8VRL - chains O and A of the 32 polymer chains in the assembly; structure by electron microscopy, 3.33 A resolution.

== Chain O ==
Molecule: 50S ribosomal protein L17
Source organism: Mycolicibacterium smegmatis MC2 155
Reference sequence: A0QSL9 (RL17_MYCS2); residue numbers follow UniProt; this construct covers 1-199
Amino-acid sequence (199 residues; each row starts with the number of its first residue):
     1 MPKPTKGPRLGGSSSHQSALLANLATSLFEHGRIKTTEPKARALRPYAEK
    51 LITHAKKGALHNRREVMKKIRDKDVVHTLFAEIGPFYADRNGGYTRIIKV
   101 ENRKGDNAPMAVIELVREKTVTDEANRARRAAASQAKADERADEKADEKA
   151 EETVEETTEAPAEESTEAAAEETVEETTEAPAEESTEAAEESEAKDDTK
Disordered / not traced: 1, 120-199

== Chain A ==
Molecule: 23S ribosomal RNA
Source organism: Mycolicibacterium smegmatis MC2 155
Sequence (3120 nucleotides; numbered 1 to 3120; the number before each row is that of its first residue):
     1 UAAGUGUUUAAGGGCGCAUGGUGGAUGCCUUGGCACUGGGAGCCGAUGAA
    51 GGACGUAGGAGGCUGCGAUAAGCCUCGGGGAGCUGUCAACCGAGCGUUGA
   101 UCCGAGGAUGUCCGAAUGGGGAAACCCGGCACGAGUGAUGUCGUGUCACC
   151 AGGCGCUGAAUAUAUAGGCGUCUGGGGGGAACGCGGGGAAGUGAAACAUC
   201 UCAGUACCCGUAGGAAGAGAAAACAAAAUGUGAUUCCGUGAGUAGUGGCG
   251 AGCGAAAGCGGAGGAUGGCUAAACCGUAUGCAUGUGAUACCGGGUAGGGG
   301 UUGUGUGUGCGGGGUUGUGGGACCUAUCUUUCCGGCUCUACCUGGCUGGA
   351 GGGCAGUGAGAAAAUGUUGUGGUUAGCGGAAAUGGCUUGGGAUGGCCUGC
   401 CGUAGACGGUGAGAGCCCGGUACGUGAAAACCCGACGUCUGUCUUGAUGG
   451 UGUUCCCGAGUAGCAGCGGGCCCGUGGAAUCUGCUGUGAAUCUGCCGGGA
   501 CCACCCGGUAAGCCUGAAUACUUCCCAGUGACCGAUAGCGGAUUAGUACC
   551 GUGAGGGAAUGGUGAAAAGUACCCCGGGAGGGGAGUGAAAGAGUACCUGA
   601 AACCGUGCGCUUACAAUCCGUCAGAGCCCUCGACGUGUCGUGGGGUGAUG
   651 GCGUGCCUUUUGAAGAAUGAGCCUGCGAGUCAGGGACAUGUCGCGAGGUU
   701 AACCCGGGUGGGGUAGCCGCAGCGAAAGCGAGUCUGAAUAGGGCGUAUCC
   751 ACACAAGAGUGUGUGGUGUAGUGGUGUGUUCUGGACCCGAAGCGGAGUGA
   801 UCUACCCAUGGCCAGGGUGAAGCGCGGGUAAGACCGCGUGGAGGCCCGAA
   851 CCCACUUAGGUUGAAGACUGAGGGGAUGAGCUGUGGGUAGGGGUGAAAGG
   901 CCAAUCAAACUCCGUGAUAGCUGGUUCUCCCCGAAAUGCAUUUAGGUGCA
   951 GCGUCGCAUGUUUCUUGCCGGAGGUAGAGCUACUGGAUGGCCGAUGGGCC
  1001 CCACAGGGUUACUGACGUCAGCCAAACUCCGAAUGCCGGUAAGUCCAAGA
  1051 GUGCGGCAGUGAGACGGCGGGGGAUAAGCUCCGUGCGUCGAGAGGGAAAC
  1101 AGCCCAGAUCGCCGGCUAAGGCCCCUAAGCGUGUGCUAAGUGGAAAAGGA
  1151 UGUGCAGUCGCGAAGACAACCAGGAGGUUGGCUUAGAAGCAGCCACCCUU
  1201 GAAAGAGUGCGUAAUAGCUCACUGGUCAAGUGAUUGUGCGCCGAUAAUGU
  1251 AGCGGGGCUCAAGCACACCGCCGAAGCCGCGGCAGCCAACGUGUUGGCUG
  1301 GGUAGGGGAGCGUCCUGCAUCCGGUGAAGCCGCCGAGUGAUCGAGUGGUG
  1351 GAGGGUGUGGGAGUGAGAAUGCAGGCAUGAGUAGCGAUUAGGCAAGUGAG
  1401 AACCUUGCCCGCCGAAAGACCAAGGGUUCCUGGGCCAGGCCAGUCCGCCC
  1451 AGGGUGAGUCGGGACCUAAGGCGAGGCCGACAGGCGUAGUCGAUGGACAA
  1501 CGGGUUGAUAUUCCCGUACCCGUGUAUGUGCGUCCAUGAUGAAUCAGCGG
  1551 UACUAACCAUCCAAAACCACCGUGACCGCACCUUUCGGGGUGUGGCGUUG
  1601 GUGGGGCUGCAUGGGACCUUCGUUGGUAGUAGUCAAGCGAUGGGGUGACG
  1651 CAGGAAGGUAGCCGUACCGGUCAGUGGUAAUACCGGGGUAAGCCUGUAGG
  1701 GAGUCAGAUAGGUAAAUCCGUCUGGCAUAUAUCCUGAGAGGUGAUGCAUA
  1751 GCCGAGUGAGGCGAAUUCGGUGAUCCUAUGCUGCCGAGAAAAGCCUCUAG
  1801 CGAGGACAUACACGGCCCGUACCCCAAACCAACACAGGUGGUCAGGUAGA
  1851 GAAUACUAAGGCGUACGAGUGAACUAUGGUUAAGGAACUCGGCAAAAUGC
  1901 CCCCGUAACUUCGGGAGAAGGGGGACCCACAUGGCGUGUAAGCCUUUACG
  1951 GCCCAAGCGUGAGUGGGUGGCACAAACCAGUGAGAAGCGACUGUUUACUA
  2001 AAAACACAGGUCCGUGCGAAGUCGCAAGACGAUGUAUACGGACUGACGCC
  2051 UGCCCGGUGCUGGAAGGUUAAGAGGACCCGUUAACUCCCUUUGGGGGUGA
  2101 AGCGGAGAAUUUAAGCCCCAGUAAACGGCGGUGGUAACUAUAACCAUCCU
  2151 AAGGUAGCGAAAUUCCUUGUCGGGUAAGUUCCGACCUGCACGAAUGGCGU
  2201 AACGACUUCUCAACUGUCUCAACCAUAGACUCGGCGAAAUUGCACUACGA
  2251 GUAAAGAUGCUCGUUACGCGCGGCAGGACGAAAAGACCCCGGGACCUUCA
  2301 CUACAACUUGGUAUUGGUGCUCGAUACGGUUUGUGUAGGAUAGGUGGGAG
  2351 ACUGUGAAGCUCACACGCCAGUGUGGGUGGAGUCGUUGUUGAAAUACCAC
  2401 UCUGAUCGUAUUGGGCCUCUAACCUCGGACCGUAUAUCCGGUUCAGGGAC
  2451 AGUGCCUGGUGGGUAGUUUAACUGGGGCGGUUGCCUCCUAAAAUGUAACG
  2501 GAGGCGCCCAAAGGUUCCCUCAACCUGGACGGCAAUCAGGUGUUGAGUGU
  2551 AAGUGCACAAGGGAGCUUGACUGCGAGACGGACAUGUCGAGCAGGGACGA
  2601 AAGUCGGGACUAGUGAUCCGGCACCUCUGAGUGGAAGGGGUGUCGCUCAA
  2651 CGGAUAAAAGGUACCCCGGGGAUAACAGGCUGAUCUUCCCCAAGAGUCCA
  2701 UAUCGACGGGAUGGUUUGGCACCUCGAUGUCGGCUCGUCGCAUCCUGGGG
  2751 CUGGAGCAGGUCCCAAGGGUUGGGCUGUUCGCCCAUUAAAGCGGCACGCG
  2801 AGCUGGGUUUAGAACGUCGUGAGACAGUUCGGUCUCUAUCCGCCGCGCGC
  2851 GUCAGAAGCUUGAGGAAACCUGUCCCUAGUACGAGAGGACCGGGACGGAC
  2901 GAACCUCUGGUAUACCAGUUGUCCCACCAGGGGCACGGCUGGAUAGCCAC
  2951 GUUCGGACAGGAUAACCGCUGAAAGCAUCUAAGCGGGAAACCUCUUCCAA
  3001 GACCAGGCUUCUCACCCUCUAGGAGGGAUAAGGCCCCCCGCAGACCACGG
  3051 GAUUGAUAGACCAGACCUGGAAGCCUAGUAAUAGGUGCAGGGAACUGGCA
  3101 CUAACCGGCCGAAAACUUAC
Disordered / not traced: 1
Ligand contacts: chloramphenicol (CLM): G2285, A2286, A2675, C2676, A2727, U2728, G2729, U2730

== Chain O / chain A interface ==
Residue-residue contacts (108; chain O residue first):
  Pro2(O) - A2914(A)  base contact
  Pro2(O) - A3093(A)  phosphate contact
  Lys3(O) - G3059(A)  salt bridge to the phosphate
  Lys3(O) - A3093(A)  sugar contact
  Lys3(O) - A3094(A)  sugar contact
  Pro4(O) - A2914(A)  base contact
  Pro4(O) - A3093(A)  base contact
  Pro4(O) - A3094(A)  base contact
  Thr5(O) - A2914(A)  hydrogen bond to the base
  Lys6(O) - G1871(A)  salt bridge to the phosphate
  Lys6(O) - C3041(A)  salt bridge to the phosphate
  Lys6(O) - A3042(A)  base contact
  Lys6(O) - G3043(A)  hydrogen bond to the base
  Gly7(O) - G1871(A)  phosphate contact
  Pro8(O) - U1870(A)  base contact
  Pro8(O) - U2226(A)  phosphate contact
  Arg9(O) - A2225(A)  salt bridge to the phosphate
  Arg9(O) - U2226(A)  hydrogen bond to the phosphate
  Arg9(O) - A2914(A)  salt bridge to the phosphate
  Gly12(O) - U2226(A)  sugar contact
  Ser14(O) - U2913(A)  hydrogen bond to the sugar
  Ser14(O) - A2914(A)  hydrogen bond to the phosphate
  Ser15(O) - C2934(A)  phosphate contact
  His16(O) - A1390(A)  stacking on the base
  His16(O) - G1391(A)  hydrogen bond to the sugar
  Gln17(O) - A2914(A)  base contact
  Ala19(O) - C1410(A)  sugar contact
  Leu20(O) - G1391(A)  sugar contact
  Leu20(O) - G1392(A)  sugar contact
  Leu21(O) - A2914(A)  base contact
  Asn23(O) - G1391(A)  base contact
  Asn23(O) - C1409(A)  hydrogen bond to the sugar
  Asn23(O) - C1410(A)  hydrogen bond to the sugar
  Leu24(O) - G1392(A)  sugar contact
  Leu24(O) - C1393(A)  sugar contact
  Ser27(O) - C1393(A)  sugar contact
  His31(O) - C1393(A)  sugar contact
  His31(O) - A1394(A)  sugar contact
  Ile34(O) - C1393(A)  phosphate contact
  Ile34(O) - A1394(A)  phosphate contact
  Lys35(O) - C1393(A)  phosphate contact
  Lys35(O) - A1394(A)  hydrogen bond to the phosphate
  Thr36(O) - C1393(A)  phosphate contact
  Thr37(O) - G1869(A)  hydrogen bond to the phosphate
  Pro39(O) - G1869(A)  phosphate contact
  Arg42(O) - C3038(A)  salt bridge to the phosphate
  Arg45(O) - U3102(A)  hydrogen bond to the base
  Pro46(O) - G3059(A)  sugar contact
  Glu49(O) - A3060(A)  hydrogen bond to the sugar
  Lys50(O) - A3060(A)  phosphate contact
  Lys50(O) - C3061(A)  salt bridge to the phosphate
  Lys50(O) - A3093(A)  salt bridge to the phosphate
  Thr53(O) - C3061(A)  phosphate contact
  His54(O) - G3092(A)  salt bridge to the phosphate
  Leu60(O) - U1675(A)  phosphate contact
  Leu60(O) - G1676(A)  sugar contact
  His61(O) - A3071(A)  base contact
  His61(O) - A3072(A)  sugar contact
  His61(O) - G3090(A)  phosphate contact
  His61(O) - G3091(A)  salt bridge to the phosphate
  Arg63(O) - G1674(A)  sugar contact
  Arg63(O) - U1675(A)  sugar contact
  Arg64(O) - U1675(A)  base contact
  Arg64(O) - G1676(A)  base contact
  Arg64(O) - A2929(A)  base contact
  Arg64(O) - G2930(A)  hydrogen bond to the sugar
  Arg64(O) - A3072(A)  sugar contact
  Arg64(O) - G3073(A)  salt bridge to the phosphate
  Glu65(O) - G3091(A)  sugar contact
  Lys68(O) - G2931(A)  phosphate contact
  Lys68(O) - G2932(A)  sugar contact
  Arg71(O) - G2932(A)  hydrogen bond to the sugar
  Arg71(O) - G2933(A)  sugar contact
  Lys73(O) - A1673(A)  sugar contact
  Lys73(O) - G1674(A)  salt bridge to the phosphate
  Lys73(O) - U1675(A)  hydrogen bond to the base
  Lys73(O) - C2925(A)  sugar contact
  Lys73(O) - A2926(A)  salt bridge to the phosphate
  Asp74(O) - G1674(A)  hydrogen bond to the base
  His77(O) - G1674(A)  stacking on the base
  Arg90(O) - C3101(A)  hydrogen bond to the sugar
  Arg90(O) - U3102(A)  sugar contact
  Asn91(O) - A3060(A)  base contact
  Asn91(O) - C3061(A)  sugar contact
  Asn91(O) - C3101(A)  sugar contact
  Gly92(O) - A3060(A)  sugar contact
  Gly92(O) - C3101(A)  hydrogen bond to the sugar
  Gly93(O) - G3059(A)  base contact
  Gly93(O) - A3060(A)  sugar contact
  Gly93(O) - C3101(A)  hydrogen bond to the sugar
  Gly93(O) - U3102(A)  sugar contact
  Thr95(O) - U3102(A)  hydrogen bond to the sugar
  Arg96(O) - U3102(A)  phosphate contact
  Arg96(O) - A3103(A)  salt bridge to the phosphate
  Lys99(O) - C3037(A)  phosphate contact
  Lys99(O) - C3038(A)  salt bridge to the phosphate
  Arg103(O) - A1402(A)  sugar contact
  Arg103(O) - G1867(A)  sugar contact
  Lys104(O) - G1400(A)  hydrogen bond to the sugar
  Gly105(O) - A1402(A)  hydrogen bond to the phosphate
  Gly105(O) - G2233(A)  hydrogen bond to the base
  Asp106(O) - A1402(A)  base contact
  Asp106(O) - G1867(A)  hydrogen bond to the sugar
  Asp106(O) - A1868(A)  sugar contact
  Asp106(O) - G2233(A)  base contact
  Asn107(O) - C2232(A)  sugar contact
  Asn107(O) - G2233(A)  sugar contact
  Ala108(O) - A1868(A)  sugar contact
Other interface residues (no listed pair), chain O (62 interface residues in all): Leu10, Arg33, Lys40, Tyr47, Met67, Tyr94, Pro109
Other interface residues (no listed pair), chain A (53 interface residues in all): C3039, G3040

== Overview ==
The interface between chain O and chain A involves 62 residues on one side and 53 on the other, with 24
hydrogen bonds, 15 salt bridges and 2 aromatic stacking contacts. Polar contacts include Thr5(O)-A2914(A),
Lys6(O)-G3043(A) and Arg45(O)-U3102(A). Bound to chain A: chloramphenicol.
Here chain O is 50S ribosomal protein L17 and chain A is 23S ribosomal RNA, both from Mycolicibacterium
smegmatis MC2 155. Entry 8VRL (Structure of Mycobacterium smegmatis 50S ribosomal subunit bound to HflX and
chloramphenicol:50S-HflX-A-Clm) was determined by electron microscopy together with 8VIO, 8VK0, 8VK7, 8VKI,
8VKW, 8VPK, 8VR4 and 8VR8 from the same study.
